Entry 9EJI (X-ray diffraction, 2.20 A resolution); this record covers chains B and D of the 5 polymer chains in the assembly.

[Chain B]
Protein: HLA class II histocompatibility antigen DQ beta chain
Source organism: Homo sapiens
UniProt: A0A0U5IHY9 (A0A0U5IHY9_HUMAN); residues 1-189 here correspond to UniProt positions 33-221 (UniProt number = residue number + 32)
Chain sequence (196 residues; numbered 1 to 194 plus 5 insertion-coded residues; 3 numbers in that range are skipped by the numbering (no residue carries them; nothing is unmodelled there); the number before each row is that of its first residue; a row labelled like 189A-189E holds insertion residues (189A, then the next letters in order)):
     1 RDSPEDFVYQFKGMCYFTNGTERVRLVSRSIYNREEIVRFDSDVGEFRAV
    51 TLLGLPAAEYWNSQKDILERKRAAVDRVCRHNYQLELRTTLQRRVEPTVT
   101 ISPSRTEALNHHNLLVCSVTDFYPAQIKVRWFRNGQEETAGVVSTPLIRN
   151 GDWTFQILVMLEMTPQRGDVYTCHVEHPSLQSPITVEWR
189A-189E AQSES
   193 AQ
Unresolved in the structure: 1-2, 105-112, 189A-189E
Disulfide bonds: Cys15-Cys79, Cys117-Cys173
Covalently attached groups: N-acetylglucosamine (NAG) linked to Asn19

[Chain D]
Protein: G9 T cell receptor alpha chain
Source organism: Homo sapiens
Chain sequence (204 residues; row label = number of the first residue in the row; note: 16 numbers in that range are skipped by the numbering (no residue carries them; nothing is unmodelled there); numbers below 1 keep their minus sign (Met-1 is residue -1)):
    -1 MQRKEVEQDPGPFNVPEGATVAFNCTYSNSA
    36 SQSFFWYRQDCRKEPKLLMSVYS
    63 SGN
    67 ED
    74 GRFTAQLNRASQYISLLIRDSKLSDSATYLCVVMGFQKLVFGTGTRLLVS
   124 PNIQNPDPAVYQLRDSKSSDKSVCLFTDFDSQTNVSQSKDSDVYITDKCV
   174 LDMRSMDFKSNSAVAWSNKSDFACANAFNNSIIPEDTFFPSPESS
Unresolved in the structure: -1 to 0, 216-218
Disulfide bonds: Cys23-Cys104, Cys147-Cys197

[Interface between chain B and chain D]
Pairs across the interface (15):
  Arg39(B) - Phe109(D)
  Phe47(B) - Gln37(D)  hydrogen bond (backbone-side chain)
  Arg48(B) - Gln37(D)
  Arg48(B) - Met107(D)
  Ala49(B) - Gln37(D)  hydrogen bond (backbone-side chain)
  Ala49(B) - Phe109(D)
  Val50(B) - Phe109(D)
  Leu52(B) - Ser28(D)
  Leu52(B) - Ala29(D)
  Leu55(B) - Ser28(D)
  Leu55(B) - Ser36(D)
  Leu55(B) - Gln37(D)
  Leu55(B) - Arg82(D)
  Glu59(B) - Arg82(D)  salt bridge
  Asn62(B) - Gln37(D)
Also at the interface, not in a pair above, chain B (12 interface residues in all): Glu46, Thr51, Ala58
Also at the interface, not in a pair above, chain D (8 interface residues in all): Gln110

[Overview]
12 residues of chain B face 8 of chain D across their interface, with 2 hydrogen bonds and 1 salt bridge.
Polar pairs include Glu59(B)-Arg82(D), Phe47(B)-Gln37(D) and Ala49(B)-Gln37(D). Covalently linked
N-acetylglucosamine: at Asn19(B).
Here chain B is HLA class II histocompatibility antigen DQ beta chain and chain D is G9 T cell receptor alpha
chain, both from Homo sapiens. Entry 9EJI (Peptide-independent T cell receptor recognition of HLA-DQ2) was
determined by X-ray diffraction (same publication as 9EJG and 9EJH).
